Entry 7VB9 (electron microscopy, 3.45 A resolution); this record covers chains m and q of the 51 polymer chains in the assembly.

Chain m:
Name: Reaction center protein M chain
Source organism: Cereibacter sphaeroides 2.4.1
UniProtKB: Q3J1A6 (RCEM_RHOS4); residues 0-307 here correspond to UniProt positions 1-308 (UniProt number = residue number + 1)
Amino-acid sequence (308 residues; numbered 0 to 307; the number before each row is that of its first residue; numbering starts at 0):
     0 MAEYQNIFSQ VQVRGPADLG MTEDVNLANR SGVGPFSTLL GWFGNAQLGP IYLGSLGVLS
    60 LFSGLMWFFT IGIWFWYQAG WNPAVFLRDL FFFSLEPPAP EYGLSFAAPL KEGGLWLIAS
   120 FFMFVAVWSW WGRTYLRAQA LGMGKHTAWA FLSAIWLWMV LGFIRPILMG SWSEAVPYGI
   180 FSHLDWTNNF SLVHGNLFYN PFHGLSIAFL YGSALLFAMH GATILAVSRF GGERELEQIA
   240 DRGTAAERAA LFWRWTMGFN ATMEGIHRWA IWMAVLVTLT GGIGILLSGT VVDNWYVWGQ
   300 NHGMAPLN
Disordered / not traced: 0-1, 307
Bound ions: Fe2+: His-219, Glu-234, His-266 (shared with 2 residues of chain l)
Ligand contacts:
  - bacteriochlorophyll a (BCL), molecule 1: Trp-66, Met-122, Val-126, Phe-150, Ala-153, Ile-154, Leu-156, Trp-157, Leu-160, Trp-185, Thr-186, Asn-187, Phe-189, Ser-190, Leu-196, Phe-197, His-202, Ser-205, Ile-206, Leu-209, Tyr-210, Val-276, Gly-280, Gly-281, Ile-284
  - bacteriochlorophyll a (BCL), molecule 2: Phe-67, Met-122, Trp-157, Leu-160, Val-175, Ile-179, His-182, Leu-183, Trp-185, Thr-186
  - bacteriochlorophyll a (BCL), molecule 3: Thr-186, Phe-197, Tyr-210
  - bacteriochlorophyll a (BCL), molecule 4: Phe-197, His-202, Gly-203, Leu-204, Ile-206, Ala-207, Tyr-210, Gly-211, Leu-214, Met-272
  - bacteriopheophytin a (BPH), molecule 1: Ser-59, Gly-63, Leu-64, Trp-66, Phe-67, Ala-125, Val-126, Trp-129, Thr-133, Thr-146, Ala-149, Phe-150, Ala-153, Ala-273, Val-274, Thr-277
  - bacteriopheophytin a (BPH), molecule 2: Tyr-210, Ala-213, Leu-214, Ala-217, Met-218, Trp-252, Thr-255, Met-256
  - 1,2-diacyl-sn-glycero-3-phosphocholine (PC1): Phe-208, Arg-253, Met-256, Gly-257, Phe-258, Trp-268, Trp-271, Met-272, Leu-275
  - spheroidene (SPO): Trp-66, Phe-67, Phe-68, Ile-70, Gly-71, Phe-74, Trp-75, Phe-85, Leu-89, Phe-105, Trp-115, Leu-116, Ser-119, Phe-120, Met-122, Phe-123, Trp-157, Met-158, Leu-160, Gly-161, Phe-162, Trp-171, Val-175, Tyr-177, Gly-178, Ile-179, His-182
  - ubiquinone-10 (U10): Leu-214, Leu-215, Met-218, His-219, Thr-222, Ile-223, Ala-248, Ala-249, Trp-252, Met-256, Phe-258, Asn-259, Ala-260, Thr-261, Met-262, Ile-265, Trp-268, Met-272
Curated features (UniProtKB/Swiss-Prot):
  - binding site ((7R,8Z)-bacteriochlorophyll b): His-182, His-202
  - binding site (Fe cation): His-219, Glu-234, His-266
  - binding site (a ubiquinone): Trp-252

Chain q:
Name: Light-harvesting protein B-875 alpha chain
Source organism: Cereibacter sphaeroides 2.4.1
UniProtKB: Q3J1A4 (LHA1_RHOS4); residues 1-58 here = UniProt positions 1-58
Amino-acid sequence (58 residues; row label = number of the first residue in the row):
     1 MSKFYKIWMI FDPRRVFVAQ GVFLFLLAVM IHLILLSTPS YNWLEISAAK YNRVAVAE
Disordered / not traced: 55-58
Ligand contacts:
  - bacteriochlorophyll a (BCL), molecule 1: Ile-7, Val-16, Gln-20, Phe-23, Ile-31
  - bacteriochlorophyll a (BCL), molecule 2: Gly-21, Leu-24, Phe-25, Ala-28, His-32, Leu-35, Tyr-41, Trp-43
  - bacteriochlorophyll a (BCL), molecule 3: Leu-24, Leu-27, Ala-28, Ile-31, His-32, Leu-35, Tyr-41
  - spheroidene (SPO), molecule 1: Lys-6, Ile-7, Met-9, Ile-10
  - spheroidene (SPO), molecule 2: Phe-17, Gln-20, Phe-23, Leu-24, Leu-27, Met-30, Ile-31, Ile-34
  - spheroidene (SPO), molecule 3: Phe-25, Ala-28, Val-29, His-32, Leu-36, Trp-43
Curated features (UniProtKB/Swiss-Prot):
  - binding site (a bacteriochlorophyll): His-32

How chain m and chain q interact:
Residue-residue contacts - 16 pairs, chain m then chain q:
  Ser-54(m) / Val-18(q)
  Leu-58(m) / Val-22(q)  hydrophobic
  Phe-61(m) / Ala-19(q)  hydrophobic
  Met-65(m) / Leu-26(q)  hydrophobic
  Met-65(m) / Met-30(q)  hydrophobic
  Phe-105(m) / Leu-36(q)
  Ala-106(m) / Asn-42(q)
  Ala-107(m) / Ser-37(q)
  Pro-108(m) / Ser-37(q)
  Leu-109(m) / Ser-37(q)
  Gly-113(m) / Ser-37(q)
  Ile-117(m) / Leu-33(q)  hydrophobic
  Ile-117(m) / Ile-34(q)  hydrophobic
  Phe-120(m) / Phe-25(q)  hydrophobic
  Phe-120(m) / Val-29(q)  hydrophobic
  Phe-121(m) / Leu-26(q)  hydrophobic
Also at the interface, not in a pair above, chain m (17 interface residues in all): Asn-25, Asn-28, Val-57, Ser-62
Also at the interface, not in a pair above, chain q (15 interface residues in all): Arg-14, Arg-15, Glu-45

In short:
17 residues of chain m and 15 residues of chain q are in contact. Ligands of chain m: 4 copies of
bacteriochlorophyll a, bacteriopheophytin a, ubiquinone-10, spheroidene and
1,2-diacyl-sn-glycero-3-phosphocholine. Bound to chain q: 3 copies of spheroidene and 3 copies of
bacteriochlorophyll a.
Chain m is Reaction center protein M chain and chain q is Light-harvesting protein B-875 alpha chain, both
from Cereibacter sphaeroides 2.4.1; the structure, Rba sphaeroides PufY-KO RC-LH1 dimer type-2, was determined
by electron microscopy (same publication as 7VA9, 7VNM, 7VOR, 7VOT and 7VOY).
